PDB entry 5V7Q | electron microscopy, 3.70 A resolution | chains A and E of the 31 polymer chains in the assembly

Chain A:
Molecule: 23S rRNA
Organism: Mycobacterium tuberculosis
Sequence (3138 nucleotides; each row starts with the number of its first residue):
     1 UUGUAAGUGU CUAAGGGCGC AUGGUGGAUG CCUUGGCAUC GAGAGCCGAU GAAGGACGUG
    61 GGAGGCUGCG AUAUGCCUCG GGGAGCUGUC AACCGAGCGU GGAUCCGAGG AUUUCCGAAU
   121 GGGGAAACCC AGCACGAGUG AUGUCGUGCU ACCCGCAUCU GAAUAUAUAG GGUGCGGGAG
   181 GGAACGCGGG GAAGUGAAAC AUCUCAGUAC CCGUAGGAGG AGAAAACAAU UGUGAUUCCG
   241 CAAGUAGUGG CGAGCGAACG CGGAACAGGC UAAACCGCAC GCAUGGGUAA CCGGGUAGGG
   301 GUUGUGUGUG CGGGGUUGUG GGAGGAUAUG UCUCAGCGCU ACCCGGCUGA GAGGCAGUCA
   361 GAAAGUGUCG UGGUUAGCGG AAGUGGCCUG GGAUGGUCUG CCGUAGACGG UGAGAGCCCG
   421 GUACGCGAAA ACCCGGCACC UGCCUAGUAU CAAUUCCCGA GUAGCAGCGG GCCCGUGGAA
   481 UCCGCUGUGA AUCCGCCGGG ACCACCCGGU AAGCCUAAAU ACUCCUCGAU GACCGAUAGC
   541 GGAUUAGUAC CGUGAGGGAA UGGUGAAAAG UACCCCGGGA GGGGAGUGAA AGAGUACCUG
   601 AAACCGUGUG CCUACAAUCC GUCAGAGCCU CCUUUUCCUC UCCGGAGGAG GGUGGUGAUG
   661 GCGUGCCUUU UGAAGAAUGA GCCUGCGAGU CAGGGACAUG UCGCAAGGUU AACCCGUGUG
   721 GGGUAGCCGC AGCGAAAGCG AGUCUGAAUA GGGCGACCCA CACGCGCAUA CGCGCGUGUG
   781 AAUAGUGGCG UGUUCUGGAC CCGAAGCGGA GUGAUCUACC CAUGGCCAGG GUGAAGCGCG
   841 GGUAAGACCG CGUGGAGGCC CGAACCCACU UAGGUUGAAG ACUGAGGGGA UGAGCUGUGG
   901 GUAGGGGUGA AAGGCCAAUC AAACUCCGUG AUAGCUGGUU CUCCCCGAAA UGCAUUUAGG
   961 UGCAGCGUUG CGUGGUUCAC CGCGGAGGUA GAGCUACUGG AUGGCCGAUG GGCCCUACUA
  1021 GGUUACUGAC GUCAGCCAAA CUCCGAAUGC CGUGGUGUAA AGCGUGGCAG UGAGACGGCG
  1081 GGGGAUAAGC UCCGUACGUC GAAAGGGAAA CAGCCCAGAU CGCCGGCUAA GGCCCCCAAG
  1141 CGUGUGCUAA GUGGGAAAGG AUGUGCAGUC GCAAAGACAA CCAGGAGGUU GGCUUAGAAG
  1201 CAGCCACCCU UGAAAGAGUG CGUAAUAGCU CACUGGUCAA GUGAUUGUGC GCCGAUAAUG
  1261 UAGCGGGGCU CAAGCACACC GCCGAAGCCG CGGCACAUCC ACCUUGUGGU GGGUGUGGGU
  1321 AGGGGAGCGU CCCUCAUUCA GCGAAGCCAC CGGGUGACCG GUGGUGGAGG GUGGGGGAGU
  1381 GAGAAUGCAG GCAUGAGUAG CGACAAGGCA AGUGAGAACC UUGCCCGCCG AAAGACCAAG
  1441 GGUUCCUGGG CCAGGCCAGU CCGCCCAGGG UGAGUCGGGA CCUAAGGCGA GGCCGACAGG
  1501 CGUAGUCGAU GGACAACGGG UUGAUAUUCC CGUACCCGUG UGUGGGCGCC CGUGACGAAU
  1561 CAGCGGUACU AACCACCCAA AACCGGAUCG AUCACUCCCC UUCGGGGGUG UGGAGUUCUG
  1621 GGGCUGCGUG GGAACUUCGC UGGUAGUAGU CAAGCGAAGG GGUGACGCAG GAAGGUAGCC
  1681 GUACCAGUCA GUGGUAACAC UGGGGCAAGC CGGUAGGGAG AGCGAUAGGC AAAUCCGUCG
  1741 CUCACUAAUC CUGAGAGGUG ACGCAUAGCC GGUUGAGGCG AAUUCGGUGA UCCUCUGCUG
  1801 CCAAGAAAAG CCUCUAGCGA GCACACACAC GGCCCGUACC CCAAACCGAC ACAGGUGGUC
  1861 AGGUAGAGCA UACCAAGGCG UACGAGAUAA CUAUGGUUAA GGAACUCGGC AAAAUGCCCC
  1921 CGUAACUUCG GGAGAAGGGG GACCGGAAUA UCGUGAACAC CCUUGCGGUG GGAGCGGGAU
  1981 CCGGUCGCAG AAACCAGUGA GGAGCGACUG UUUACUAAAA ACACAGGUCC GUGCGAAGUC
  2041 GCAAGACGAU GUAUACGGAC UGACGCCUGC CCGGUGCUGG AAGGUUAAGA GGACCCGUUA
  2101 ACCCGCAAGG GUGAAGCGGA GAAUUUAAGC CCCAGUAAAC GGCGGUGGUA ACUAUAACCA
  2161 UCCUAAGGUA GCGAAAUUCC UUGUCGGGUA AGUUCCGACC UGCACGAAUG GCGUAACGAC
  2221 UUCUCAACUG UCUCAACCAU AGACUCGGCG AAAUUGCACU ACGAGUAAAG AUGCUCGUUA
  2281 CGCGCGGCAG GACGAAAAGA CCCCGGGACC UUCACUACAA CUUGGUAUUG AUGUUCGGUA
  2341 CGGUUUGUGU AGGAUAGGUG GGAGACUGUG AAACCUCGAC GCCAGUUGGG GCGGAGUCGU
  2401 UGUUGAAAUA CCACUCUGAU CGUAUUGGGC AUCUAACCUC GAACCCUGAA UCGGGUUUAG
  2461 GGACAGUGCC UGGCGGGUAG UUUAACUGGG GCGGUUGCCU CCUAAAAUGU AACGGAGGCG
  2521 CCCAAAGGUU CCCUCAACCU GGACGGCAAU CAGGUGGCGA GUGUAAAUGC ACAAGGGAGC
  2581 UUGACUGCGA GACUUACAAG UCAAGCAGGG ACGAAAGUCG GGAUUAGUGA UCCGGCACCC
  2641 CCGAGUGGAA GGGGUGUCGC UCAACGGAUA AAAGGUACCC CGGGGAUAAC AGGCUGAUCU
  2701 UCCCCAAGAG UCCAUAUCGA CGGGAUGGUU UGGCACCUCG AUGUCGGCUC GUCGCAUCCU
  2761 GGGGCUGGAG CAGGUCCCAA GGGUUGGGCU GUUCGCCCAU UAAAGCGGCA CGCGAGCUGG
  2821 GUUUAGAACG UCGUGAGACA GUUCGGUCUC UAUCCGCCGC GCGCGUCAGA AACUUGAGGA
  2881 AACCUGUCCC UAGUACGAGA GGACCGGGAC GGACGAACCU CUGGUGCACC AGUUGUCCCG
  2941 CCAGGGGCAC CGCUGGAUAG CCACGUUCGG UCAGGAUAAC CGCUGAAAGC AUCUAAGCGG
  3001 GAAACCUUCU CCAAGAUCAG GUUUCUCACC CACUUGGUGG GAUAAGGCCC CCCGCAGAAC
  3061 ACGGGUUCAA UAGGUCAGAC CUGGAAGCUC AGUAAUGGGU GUAGGGAACU GGUGCUAACC
  3121 GGCCGAAAAC UUACAACA
Not modelled in the structure: 1-4, 1013-1022, 3133-3138
Residues lining bound ligands: Llinezolid-114 (917; N-({(5S)-2-oxo-3-[4-(1,3-thiazol-5-yl)phenyl]-1,3-oxazolidin-5-yl}methyl)acetamide): G2299, A2300, A2689, C2690, A2741, U2742, G2743, U2744, U2823
From the paper describing this entry:
  - contacts within the chain: A1591-G2079, A1591-C2132
  - binding site for Llinezolid-114: U2744

Chain E:
Molecule: 50S ribosomal protein L4
Organism: Mycobacterium tuberculosis
UniProtKB: A0A045J9H1 (A0A045J9H1_MYCTX); residues 1-223 here = UniProt positions 1-223
Chain sequence (223 residues; numbered 1 to 223; the number before each row is that of its first residue):
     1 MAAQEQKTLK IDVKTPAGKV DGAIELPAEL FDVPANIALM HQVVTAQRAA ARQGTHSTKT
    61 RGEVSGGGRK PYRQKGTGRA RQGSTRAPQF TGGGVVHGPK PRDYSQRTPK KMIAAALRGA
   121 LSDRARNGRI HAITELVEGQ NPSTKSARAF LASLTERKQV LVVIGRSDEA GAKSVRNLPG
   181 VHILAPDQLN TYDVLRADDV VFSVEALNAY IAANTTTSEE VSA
Not modelled in the structure: 1-8, 216-223

How chain A and chain E interact:
Pairs across the interface - 124 pairs, chain A then chain E:
  C37(A) - Ser57(E)  hydrogen bond to the sugar
  A38(A) - Thr55(E)  base contact
  A38(A) - Ser57(E)  hydrogen bond to the sugar
  C402(A) - Lys145(E)  salt bridge to the phosphate
  G403(A) - Thr144(E)  base contact
  G403(A) - Arg148(E)  hydrogen bond to the base
  G403(A) - Asn177(E)  hydrogen bond to the base
  U404(A) - Pro142(E)  base contact
  U404(A) - Thr144(E)  hydrogen bond to the phosphate
  U404(A) - Lys173(E)  sugar contact
  A405(A) - Lys173(E)  phosphate contact
  A405(A) - Arg176(E)  phosphate contact
  A405(A) - Asn177(E)  hydrogen bond to the phosphate
  G406(A) - Asn177(E)  sugar contact
  G406(A) - Leu178(E)  sugar contact
  G406(A) - Pro179(E)  base contact
  G531(A) - Gln53(E)  sugar contact
  G531(A) - Thr55(E)  hydrogen bond to the base
  A532(A) - Arg48(E)  hydrogen bond to the base
  A532(A) - Ala49(E)  base contact
  A532(A) - Arg52(E)  base contact
  A532(A) - Gln53(E)  hydrogen bond to the phosphate
  C533(A) - Arg52(E)  salt bridge to the phosphate
  C533(A) - His56(E)  salt bridge to the phosphate
  U537(A) - Thr91(E)  sugar contact
  A538(A) - Thr91(E)  phosphate contact
  A538(A) - Gly92(E)  hydrogen bond to the phosphate
  G539(A) - Val95(E)  phosphate contact
  C540(A) - Thr58(E)  phosphate contact
  C540(A) - Lys59(E)  phosphate contact
  G541(A) - Lys59(E)  phosphate contact
  G541(A) - Val64(E)  phosphate contact
  G547(A) - Ser65(E)  hydrogen bond to the base
  G557(A) - Arg69(E)  sugar contact
  G558(A) - Ser65(E)  phosphate contact
  G558(A) - Gly66(E)  phosphate contact
  G558(A) - Gly67(E)  hydrogen bond to the phosphate
  G558(A) - Arg86(E)  hydrogen bond to the phosphate
  A559(A) - Arg86(E)  salt bridge to the phosphate
  C686(A) - Gln89(E)  base contact
  G689(A) - His97(E)  sugar contact
  U690(A) - His97(E)  hydrogen bond to the base
  C691(A) - Arg102(E)  phosphate contact
  C702(A) - Asn36(E)  hydrogen bond to the phosphate
  G703(A) - Asn36(E)  hydrogen bond to the phosphate
  G703(A) - Met112(E)  sugar contact
  U709(A) - Lys111(E)  phosphate contact
  U710(A) - Thr108(E)  phosphate contact
  U710(A) - Pro109(E)  phosphate contact
  U710(A) - Lys110(E)  hydrogen bond to the phosphate
  A711(A) - Arg107(E)  hydrogen bond to the phosphate
  A712(A) - Arg107(E)  salt bridge to the phosphate
  G716(A) - Gln188(E)  hydrogen bond to the base
  G718(A) - Ile183(E)  hydrogen bond to the base
  G718(A) - Leu184(E)  base contact
  G718(A) - Asn190(E)  base contact
  G718(A) - Asp193(E)  hydrogen bond to the base
  U719(A) - Gln47(E)  phosphate contact
  U719(A) - Arg48(E)  salt bridge to the phosphate
  U719(A) - Ala50(E)  phosphate contact
  U719(A) - Ala51(E)  phosphate contact
  U719(A) - Gln188(E)  base contact
  G720(A) - Gln47(E)  hydrogen bond to the phosphate
  G720(A) - Ile113(E)  phosphate contact
  G720(A) - Asp187(E)  hydrogen bond to the sugar
  G720(A) - Gln188(E)  hydrogen bond to the base
  G721(A) - Ile113(E)  phosphate contact
  G721(A) - Asp187(E)  sugar contact
  G722(A) - Lys110(E)  hydrogen bond to the base
  G723(A) - Lys110(E)  hydrogen bond to the base
  G788(A) - Gln42(E)  hydrogen bond to the base
  G788(A) - Arg107(E)  hydrogen bond to the sugar
  G788(A) - Thr108(E)  sugar contact
  C789(A) - Gln42(E)  sugar contact
  C789(A) - Gln106(E)  hydrogen bond to the phosphate
  G790(A) - Gln106(E)  hydrogen bond to the phosphate
  G798(A) - Lys100(E)  hydrogen bond to the base
  A799(A) - Lys100(E)  base contact
  C800(A) - His97(E)  hydrogen bond to the sugar
  C801(A) - Val96(E)  sugar contact
  C802(A) - Arg61(E)  salt bridge to the phosphate
  C802(A) - Gln89(E)  hydrogen bond to the sugar
  G803(A) - Arg61(E)  salt bridge to the phosphate
  G803(A) - Arg81(E)  sugar contact
  G803(A) - Gln82(E)  sugar contact
  G803(A) - Gly83(E)  phosphate contact
  G803(A) - Ser84(E)  phosphate contact
  A804(A) - Lys70(E)  salt bridge to the phosphate
  A804(A) - Gly83(E)  phosphate contact
  C926(A) - Arg69(E)  phosphate contact
  C927(A) - Gly68(E)  phosphate contact
  G930(A) - Thr60(E)  base contact
  G930(A) - Arg61(E)  base contact
  G930(A) - Gly62(E)  phosphate contact
  U936(A) - Arg81(E)  hydrogen bond to the base
  U1334(A) - Tyr192(E)  hydrogen bond to the sugar
  C1335(A) - Arg196(E)  sugar contact
  G1375(A) - His41(E)  sugar contact
  G1376(A) - His41(E)  salt bridge to the phosphate
  G1377(A) - Arg52(E)  sugar contact
  A1378(A) - Arg102(E)  salt bridge to the phosphate
  G1379(A) - His56(E)  salt bridge to the phosphate
  G1379(A) - Val95(E)  base contact
  G1379(A) - Pro99(E)  sugar contact
  A1385(A) - Gln89(E)  base contact
  U1386(A) - Gly78(E)  base contact
  U1386(A) - Arg79(E)  hydrogen bond to the base
  U1386(A) - Ala80(E)  phosphate contact
  G1387(A) - Ala80(E)  phosphate contact
  G1387(A) - Gln89(E)  hydrogen bond to the base
  C1388(A) - Arg79(E)  salt bridge to the phosphate
  C1388(A) - Gln89(E)  sugar contact
  C1388(A) - Phe90(E)  sugar contact
  C1388(A) - Thr91(E)  sugar contact
  A1389(A) - Thr91(E)  hydrogen bond to the sugar
  A2297(A) - Lys75(E)  sugar contact
  A2297(A) - Gly76(E)  phosphate contact
  A2297(A) - Gly78(E)  phosphate contact
  A2298(A) - Gly78(E)  phosphate contact
  A2298(A) - Arg81(E)  base contact
  C2681(A) - Lys75(E)  phosphate contact
  G2682(A) - Gln74(E)  phosphate contact
  G2682(A) - Arg81(E)  hydrogen bond to the phosphate
  G2683(A) - Arg81(E)  salt bridge to the phosphate
Other interface residues (no listed pair), chain A (76 interface residues in all): A407, U530, G687, A688, A692, U717, G787, A805, A931
Other interface residues (no listed pair), chain E (86 interface residues in all): Ala38, Leu39, Thr45, Gly54, Thr77, Thr85, Ala87, Pro88, Gly93, Gly98, Pro101, Ala114, Ser143, Arg166, Asp168

Overview:
The interface between chain A and chain E involves 76 residues on one side and 86 on the other; the contacts
include 39 hydrogen bonds and 14 salt bridges. Among the polar pairs are G403(A)-Arg148(E), G403(A)-Asn177(E)
and G531(A)-Thr55(E). The paper reports a binding site for Llinezolid-114 at U2744(A); contacts within the
chain involving G2079(A), A1591(A) and C2132(A).
Here chain A is 23S rRNA and chain E is 50S ribosomal protein L4, both from Mycobacterium tuberculosis. Entry
5V7Q (Cryo-EM structure of the large ribosomal subunit from Mycobacterium tuberculosis bound with a potent
linezolid analog) was determined by electron microscopy, deposited together with 5V93.
